Entry 3H87 (X-ray diffraction, 1.49 A resolution); this record covers chains B and C of the 4 polymer chains in the assembly.

# Chain B
Name: Putative uncharacterized protein
Source organism: Mycobacterium tuberculosis
UniProtKB: O07228 (O07228_MYCTU); residues 2-141 here = UniProt positions 2-141
Sequence (156 residues; numbered -14 to 141; the number before each row is that of its first residue; numbers below 1 keep their minus sign (Met-14 is residue -14)):
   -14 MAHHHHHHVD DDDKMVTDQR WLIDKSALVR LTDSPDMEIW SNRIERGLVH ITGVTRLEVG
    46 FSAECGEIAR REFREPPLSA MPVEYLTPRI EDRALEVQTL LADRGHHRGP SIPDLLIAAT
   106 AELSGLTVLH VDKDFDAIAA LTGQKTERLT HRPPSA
Not modelled in the structure: -14 to 1, 140-141
Sequence notes: expression tag (-14 to 1)
What the authors report for this chain:
  - catalytic residues: Asp99, Asp117, Asp119
  - conformationally variable residues (loop rearrangement): Arg89 to Ser96, Asp119
  - self-association interface (contacts with another copy of this molecule); pairs are residue here / residue on that copy: Glu49-Arg93 (salt bridge), Arg55-Asp88 (salt bridge), His92-Glu49 (salt bridge)
  - catalytic residues: Asp9, Glu43 (by similarity / conservation)

# Chain C
Name: Putative uncharacterized protein
Source organism: Mycobacterium tuberculosis
UniProtKB: O07227 (O07227_MYCTU); residues 1-73 here = UniProt positions 1-73
Sequence (73 residues; each row starts with the number of its first residue):
     1 MSDVLIRDIP DDVLASLDAI AARLGLSRTE YIRRRLAQDA QTARVTVTAA DLRRLRGAVA
    61 GLGDPELMRQ AWR
Not modelled in the structure: 1
What the authors report for this chain:
  - self-association interface (contacts with another copy of this molecule): Ser2 to Asp8
  - conformationally variable residues (loop rearrangement): Gln41 to Thr48

# Chain B / chain C interface
Pairs across the interface (62):
  Lys10(B) - Met68(C)
  Leu13(B) - Leu55(C)  hydrophobic
  Val14(B) - Arg56(C)
  Val14(B) - Val59(C)
  Val14(B) - Ala60(C)  hydrophobic
  Val14(B) - Leu62(C)  hydrophobic
  Thr17(B) - Arg53(C)
  Thr17(B) - Arg56(C)
  Asp18(B) - Arg56(C)  salt bridge
  Met22(B) - Ala49(C)  hydrophobic
  Met22(B) - Leu52(C)  hydrophobic
  Ser26(B) - Val47(C)
  Glu30(B) - Val45(C)
  Glu30(B) - Thr46(C)
  Glu30(B) - Val47(C)  hydrogen bond (side chain-backbone)
  Val39(B) - Trp72(C)  hydrophobic
  Glu43(B) - Leu62(C)
  Glu43(B) - Trp72(C)  hydrogen bond
  Val44(B) - Val59(C)  hydrophobic
  Phe46(B) - Leu67(C)
  Phe46(B) - Ala71(C)  hydrophobic
  Ser47(B) - Ala58(C)
  Ser47(B) - Val59(C)
  Ser47(B) - Leu62(C)
  Ala48(B) - Ala58(C)
  Ile53(B) - Ala58(C)  hydrophobic
  Arg56(B) - Arg54(C)
  Arg56(B) - Ala58(C)
  Glu57(B) - Arg54(C)  salt bridge
  Glu57(B) - Leu55(C)
  Glu57(B) - Ala58(C)
  Glu60(B) - Arg54(C)
  Pro61(B) - Val45(C)  hydrophobic
  Pro61(B) - Thr46(C)
  Pro61(B) - Asp51(C)
  Pro61(B) - Arg54(C)  hydrogen bond (backbone-side chain)
  Pro62(B) - Asp51(C)
  Pro62(B) - Leu52(C)  hydrophobic
  Pro62(B) - Leu55(C)  hydrophobic
  Ser64(B) - Thr42(C)
  Ser64(B) - Ala43(C)  hydrogen bond (backbone-backbone)
  Ser64(B) - Val45(C)
  Ala65(B) - Thr42(C)
  Ala65(B) - Ala43(C)
  Ala65(B) - Val45(C)  hydrophobic
  Pro67(B) - Gln38(C)
  Pro67(B) - Thr42(C)
  Val68(B) - Gln38(C)  hydrogen bond (backbone-side chain)
  Glu69(B) - Gln38(C)  hydrogen bond
  Leu71(B) - Arg34(C)  hydrogen bond (backbone-side chain)
  Thr72(B) - Leu24(C)  hydrogen bond (side chain-backbone)
  Thr72(B) - Leu26(C)
  Thr72(B) - Arg34(C)
  Arg74(B) - Ala22(C)  hydrogen bond (side chain-backbone)
  Arg74(B) - Arg23(C)
  Arg74(B) - Leu24(C)
  Arg74(B) - Gly25(C)
  Ile75(B) - Leu24(C)  hydrophobic
  Pro98(B) - Trp72(C)
  Glu107(B) - Arg23(C)  hydrogen bond (backbone-side chain)
  Leu108(B) - Arg23(C)  hydrogen bond (backbone-side chain)
  Leu108(B) - Leu24(C)
Interface residues without a listed pair, chain B (40 interface residues in all): Arg15, Leu16, Ile29, His35, Leu63, Ile97, Ser109, Gly110
Interface residues without a listed pair, chain C (31 interface residues in all): Gln41, Gly61, Gly63, Gln70
Interface features reported in the paper:
  - residue pairs: Glu57(B)-Arg54(C) (salt bridge)
  - interface residues, chain C: Gln41(C), Thr42(C), Ala43(C), Trp72(C)

# Overview
40 residues of chain B face 31 of chain C across their interface, with 11 hydrogen bonds and 2 salt bridges.
Among the polar pairs are Asp18(B)-Arg56(C), Glu57(B)-Arg54(C) and Glu30(B)-Val47(C). The authors report a
salt bridge between Glu57(B) and Arg54(C). From the paper: catalytic residues Asp99(B), Asp117(B) and
Asp119(B) among others; interface residues Gln41(C), Thr42(C) and Ala43(C) among others.
Chain B is Putative uncharacterized protein and chain C is Putative uncharacterized protein, both from
Mycobacterium tuberculosis; the structure, Rv0301 Rv0300 Toxin Antitoxin Complex from Mycobacterium
tuberculosis, was determined by X-ray diffraction.
